PDB entry 8XAY | electron microscopy, 2.81 A resolution | chains B and T of the 20 polymer chains in the assembly

[Chain B]
Name: ATP-binding protein
Organism: Escherichia coli
UniProt: A0A9X9SUP5 (A0A9X9SUP5_ECOLX); numbering as in UniProt (aligned over 1-571)
Amino-acid sequence (571 residues; row label = number of the first residue in the row):
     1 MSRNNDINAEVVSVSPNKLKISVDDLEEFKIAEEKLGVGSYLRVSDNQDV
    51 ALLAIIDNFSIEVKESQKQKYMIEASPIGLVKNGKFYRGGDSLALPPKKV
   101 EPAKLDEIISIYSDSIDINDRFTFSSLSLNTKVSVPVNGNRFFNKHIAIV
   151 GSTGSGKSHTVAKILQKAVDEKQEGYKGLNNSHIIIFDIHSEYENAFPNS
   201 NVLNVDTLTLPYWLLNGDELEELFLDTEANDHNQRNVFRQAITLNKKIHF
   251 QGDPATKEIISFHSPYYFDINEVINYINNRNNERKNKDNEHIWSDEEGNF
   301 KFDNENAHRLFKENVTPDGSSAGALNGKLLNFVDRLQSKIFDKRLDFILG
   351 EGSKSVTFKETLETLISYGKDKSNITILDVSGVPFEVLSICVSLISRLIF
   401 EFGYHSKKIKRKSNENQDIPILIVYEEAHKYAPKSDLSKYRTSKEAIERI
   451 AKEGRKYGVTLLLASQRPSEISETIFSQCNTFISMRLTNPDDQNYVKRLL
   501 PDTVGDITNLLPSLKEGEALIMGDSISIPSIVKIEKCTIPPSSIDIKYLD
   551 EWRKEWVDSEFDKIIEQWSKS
Not modelled in the structure: 1-4
Metal / ion sites: Mg2+: Ser158 (together with ATP-gamma-S)
Residues lining bound ligands: ATP-gamma-S (AGS; phosphothiophosphoric acid-adenylate ester): Ser152, Thr153, Gly154, Ser155, Gly156, Lys157, Ser158, His159, Glu427, Gln466, Glu516, Gly517, Lys533, Ile534, Glu535, Lys536, Ser543, Ile544, Asp545
From the paper describing this entry:
  - binding site for ATP-gamma-S: Lys157
  - mutagenesis - K157A: decreased growth in response to phage lambda

[Chain T]
Molecule: S20dna4
Organism: Escherichia coli
Sequence (59 nucleotides; numbered -45 to 13; the number before each row is that of its first residue; numbers below 1 keep their minus sign (DA-45 is residue -45)):
   -45 ATCCGCGTCCAGCTCGTTGAGTTTCTCCAGAAGCGTTAATGTCTGGCTTC
     5 TGATAAAGC
Not modelled in the structure: -45 to 0

[Interface between chain B and chain T]
Contacting residue pairs - 9 pairs, chain B then chain T:
  Ala229(B) - DA11(T)  phosphate contact
  Ala229(B) - DG12(T)  sugar contact
  Asn230(B) - DA11(T)  sugar contact
  Arg284(B) - DT3(T)  salt bridge to the phosphate
  Lys287(B) - DT2(T)  salt bridge to the phosphate
  Ser320(B) - DT2(T)  phosphate contact
  Ser320(B) - DT3(T)  phosphate contact
  Ser321(B) - DT3(T)  phosphate contact
  Ala322(B) - DT3(T)  hydrogen bond to the phosphate
Also at the interface, not in a pair above, chain T (6 interface residues in all): DC1, DC13

[Summary]
Chain B and chain T form an interface of 7 and 6 residues respectively, with 1 hydrogen bond and 2 salt
bridges. Polar pairs include Ala322(B)-DT3(T), Arg284(B)-DT3(T) and Lys287(B)-DT2(T). Ligands of chain B:
ATP-gamma-S. The paper reports a binding site for ATP-gamma-S at Lys157(B); K157A of chain B reduces growth in
response to phage lambda.
Chain B is ATP-binding protein and chain T is S20dna4, both from Escherichia coli; the structure, Cryo-EM
structure of an anti-phage defense complex bound to ATPrS and DNA, was determined by electron microscopy
together with 8XAU, 8XAV, 8XAW and 8XAX from the same study.
